Entry 1UJ3 (X-ray diffraction, 2.10 A resolution); this record covers chains A and B of the 3 polymer chains in the assembly.

[Chain A]
Name: IgG Fab light chain
From: Homo sapiens
Notes: fragment: anti-tissue-factor antibody hATR-5 Fab; antibody fragment or engineered binder
Chain sequence (215 residues; each row starts with the number of its first residue):
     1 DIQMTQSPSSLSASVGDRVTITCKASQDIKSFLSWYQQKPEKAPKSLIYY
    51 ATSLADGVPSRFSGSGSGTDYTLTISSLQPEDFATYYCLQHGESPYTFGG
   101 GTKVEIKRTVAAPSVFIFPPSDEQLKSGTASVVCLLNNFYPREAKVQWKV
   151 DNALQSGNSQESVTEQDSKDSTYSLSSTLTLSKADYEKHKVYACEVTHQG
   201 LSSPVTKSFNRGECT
Unresolved in the structure: 215
Disulfides: C23-C88, C134-C194

[Chain B]
Name: IgG Fab heavy chain
From: Homo sapiens
Notes: fragment: anti-tissue-factor antibody hATR-5 Fab; antibody fragment or engineered binder
Chain sequence (217 residues; numbered 301 to 517; the number before each row is that of its first residue):
   301 QVQLLESGAVLARPGTSVKISCKASGFNIKDYYMHWVKQRPGQGLEWIGG
   351 NDPANGHSMYDPKFQGRVTITADTSTSTVFMELSSLRSEDTAVYYCARDS
   401 GYAMDYWGQGTLVTVSSASTKGPSVFPLAPCSRSTSESTAALGCLVKDYF
   451 PEPVTVSWNSGALTSGVHTFPAVLQSSGLYSLSSVVTVPSSSLGTKTYTC
   501 NVDHKPSNTKVDKRVES
Disulfides: C322-C396, C444-C500

[Chain A / chain B interface]
Cross-chain cystine bridges: C214(A)-C431(B)
Residue-residue contacts (73):
  F32(A) with Y402(B), hydrophobic
  Y36(A) with A403(B); M404(B), hydrogen bond (side chain-backbone); W407(B)
  Q38(A) with Q339(B), hydrogen bond; Y395(B), hydrogen bond
  K42(A) with Y395(B), hydrogen bond (backbone-side chain)
  A43(A) with Y395(B), hydrophobic; G408(B); Q409(B)
  P44(A) with L345(B), hydrophobic; W407(B)
  S46(A) with M404(B)
  Y49(A) with Y402(B); A403(B), hydrophobic
  Y50(A) with Y402(B), hydrophobic
  Y87(A) with Q339(B), hydrogen bond; Q343(B); G344(B); L345(B), hydrophobic
  L89(A) with M404(B), hydrophobic
  H91(A) with D399(B), salt bridge; G401(B); Y402(B); A403(B); M404(B)
  S94(A) with W347(B)
  P95(A) with W347(B), hydrophobic; D361(B); P362(B)
  Y96(A) with H335(B); W347(B); D399(B); M404(B), hydrophobic
  F98(A) with L345(B); W347(B); W407(B), hydrophobic
  F116(A) with A441(B), hydrophobic
  F118(A) with L428(B); A429(B); P430(B); A441(B)
  P119(A) with A429(B)
  S121(A) with F426(B); P427(B)
  E123(A) with V425(B); F426(B); K513(B), salt bridge
  Q124(A) with F426(B); K447(B)
  S131(A) with L445(B); K447(B)
  V133(A) with L428(B), hydrophobic
  L135(A) with F470(B), hydrophobic; V485(B), hydrophobic
  N137(A) with H468(B); T487(B)
  N138(A) with H468(B), hydrogen bond
  Q160(A) with V473(B); L474(B), hydrogen bond (side chain-backbone); Q475(B)
  E161(A) with V473(B)
  S162(A) with F470(B); P471(B), hydrogen bond (side chain-backbone); V473(B)
  V163(A) with P471(B)
  T164(A) with F470(B)
  S174(A) with H468(B), hydrogen bond; F470(B)
  L175(A) with F470(B), hydrophobic
  S176(A) with F470(B)
  E213(A) with C431(B)
  C214(A) with C431(B), disulfide
Also at the interface, not in a pair above, chain A (43 interface residues in all): D1, S34, E41, T129, D167, F209
Also at the interface, not in a pair above, chain B (43 interface residues in all): V337, E346, M359, D405, L442, T469, S483

[In short]
Chain A and chain B each contribute 43 residues to their interface; the contacts include 1 disulfide bond, 9
hydrogen bonds and 2 salt bridges. Polar contacts include H91(A)-D399(B), E123(A)-K513(B) and Y36(A)-M404(B).
Here chain A is IgG Fab light chain and chain B is IgG Fab heavy chain, both from Homo sapiens. Entry 1UJ3
(Crystal structure of a humanized Fab fragment of anti-tissue-factor antibody in complex with tissue factor)
was determined by X-ray diffraction.
